Entry 5C0W (X-ray diffraction, 4.60 A resolution (low resolution: residue-level contacts below are approximate; hydrogen-bond / salt-bridge calls are withheld)); this record covers chains A and D of the 14 polymer chains in the assembly.

[Chain A]
Name: Exosome complex component RRP45
Source organism: Saccharomyces cerevisiae (strain ATCC 204508 / S288c)
Notes: fragment: Exosome complex component RRP45
UniProt: Q05636 (RRP45_YEAST); numbering as in UniProt (aligned over 1-305)
Amino-acid sequence (305 residues; numbered 1 to 305; the number before each row is that of its first residue):
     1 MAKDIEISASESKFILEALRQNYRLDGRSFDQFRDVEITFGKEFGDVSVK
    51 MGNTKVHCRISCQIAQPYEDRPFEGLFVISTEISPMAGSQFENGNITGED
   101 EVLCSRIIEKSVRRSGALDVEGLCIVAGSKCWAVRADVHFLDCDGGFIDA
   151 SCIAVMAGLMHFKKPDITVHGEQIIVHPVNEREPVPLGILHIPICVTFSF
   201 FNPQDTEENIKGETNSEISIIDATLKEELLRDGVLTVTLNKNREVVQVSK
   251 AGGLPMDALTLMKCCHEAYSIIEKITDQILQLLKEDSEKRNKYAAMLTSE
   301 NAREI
Unresolved in the structure: 1-2, 301-305

[Chain D]
Name: Exosome complex component RRP46
Source organism: Saccharomyces cerevisiae (strain ATCC 204508 / S288c)
Notes: fragment: Exosome complex component RRP46
UniProt: P53256 (RRP46_YEAST); residues 1-223 here = UniProt positions 1-223
Amino-acid sequence (245 residues; numbered -21 to 223; the number before each row is that of its first residue; numbers below 1 keep their minus sign (Gly-21 is residue -21)):
   -21 GHGNNKEPNTKNRLDSAEKKKKMSVQAEIGILDHVDGSSEFVSQDTKVIC
    29 SVTGPIEPKARQELPTQLALEIIVRPAKGVATTREKVLEDKLRAVLTPLI
    79 TRHCYPRQLCQITCQILESGEDEAEFSLRELSCCINAAFLALVDAGIALN
   129 SMCASIPIAIIKDTSDIIVDPTAEQLKISLSVHTLALEFVNGGKVVKNVL
   179 LLDSNGDFNEDQLFSLLELGEQKCQELVTNIRRIIQDNISPRLVV
Unresolved in the structure: -21 to 0, 223
Differences from the reference sequence: expression tag (-21 to 0)

[Chain A / chain D interface]
Residue-residue contacts (43; chain A residue first):
  Lys3(A) - Glu35(D)
  Lys42(A) - Asp23(D)
  Lys42(A) - Glu96(D)
  Asp46(A) - Leu95(D)
  Asn53(A) - Asp11(D)
  Lys55(A) - Ile9(D)
  His57(A) - Leu95(D)
  Arg59(A) - Ala55(D)
  Arg59(A) - Lys56(D)
  Arg59(A) - Leu95(D)
  Glu82(A) - Arg53(D)
  Ile83(A) - Arg53(D)
  Ser84(A) - Arg53(D)
  Pro85(A) - Ile51(D)
  Pro85(A) - Gln89(D)
  Met86(A) - Leu10(D)
  Met86(A) - Val13(D)
  Met86(A) - Ile27(D)
  Met86(A) - Ser29(D)
  Met86(A) - Thr91(D)
  Met86(A) - Gln93(D)
  Ala87(A) - His12(D)
  Gly88(A) - His12(D)
  Ser89(A) - Thr31(D)
  Ser89(A) - Ile34(D)
  Ser89(A) - Gln89(D)
  Glu92(A) - Lys37(D)
  Asn93(A) - Glu49(D)
  Asn93(A) - Ile51(D)
  Asn93(A) - Arg53(D)
  Arg135(A) - Val58(D)
  Asp137(A) - Lys56(D)
  Asp137(A) - Gly57(D)
  His139(A) - Ala55(D)
  His139(A) - Gln93(D)
  Leu141(A) - Leu10(D)
  Leu141(A) - Gln93(D)
  Asp142(A) - Leu10(D)
  Asp142(A) - Asp11(D)
  Asp142(A) - His12(D)
  Cys143(A) - His12(D)
  Asp144(A) - His12(D)
  Leu225(A) - His12(D)
Other interface residues (no listed pair), chain A (26 interface residues in all): Ser80
Other interface residues (no listed pair), chain D (27 interface residues in all): Cys28, Pro54, Cys92

[Overview]
26 residues of chain A face 27 of chain D across their interface.
Chain A is Exosome complex component RRP45 and chain D is Exosome complex component RRP46, both from
Saccharomyces cerevisiae (strain ATCC 204508 / S288c); the structure, Structure of a 12-subunit nuclear
exosome complex bound to single-stranded RNA substrates, was determined by X-ray diffraction (same publication
as 5C0X and 5C0Y).
